PDB entry 3I7R | X-ray diffraction, 2.10 A resolution | chains A and B

[Chain A (and B)]
Name: Dihydrodipicolinate synthase
Source organism: Escherichia coli K-12
Notes: EC 4.2.1.52; fragment: dihydrodipicolinate synthase; chain B of this document is another copy of the same molecule, construct and numbering; everything in this record applies to it too
UniProtKB: P0A6L2 (DAPA_ECOLI); residue numbers follow UniProt; this construct covers 1-292
Amino-acid sequence (292 residues; each row starts with the number of its first residue):
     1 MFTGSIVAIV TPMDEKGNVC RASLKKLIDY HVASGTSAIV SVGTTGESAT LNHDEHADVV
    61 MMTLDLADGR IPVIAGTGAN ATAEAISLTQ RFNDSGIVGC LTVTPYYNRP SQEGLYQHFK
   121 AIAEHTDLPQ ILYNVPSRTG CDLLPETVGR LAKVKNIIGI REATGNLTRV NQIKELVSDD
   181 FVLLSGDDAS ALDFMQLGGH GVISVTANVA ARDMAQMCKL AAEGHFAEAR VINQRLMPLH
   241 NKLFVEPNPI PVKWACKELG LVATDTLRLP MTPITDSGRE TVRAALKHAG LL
Differences from the reference sequence: engineered mutation Arg161 (Lys in P0A6L2)
UniProt features mapped onto this chain:
  - active site: Tyr133 (Proton donor/acceptor)
  - binding site (pyruvate): Thr45, Ile203
  - site: Thr44 (Part of a proton relay during catalysis), Ala49 (L-lysine inhibitor binding), Asn80 (L-lysine inhibitor binding), Glu84 (L-lysine inhibitor binding), Tyr106 (L-lysine inhibitor binding), Tyr107 (Part of a proton relay during catalysis)
  - mutagenesis: Thr44 (T44S: 8% of wild-type activity. 4-fold decrease in affinity for pyruvate, but nearly no change in that for (S)-ASA; T44V: Reduced kcat by 99.9%), Tyr107 (Y107F: Reduced kcat by 90%; Y107W: Reduced activity by 95%. Reduced affinity for both substrates. Exists as a mixture of monomer, dimer and tetramer in solution ...), Tyr133 (Y133F: Reduced kcat by 99.7%. Reduced affinity for both substrates), Arg138 (R138A/H: Strongly increased KM for L-aspartate 4-semialdehyde. No effect on KM for pyruvate. Reduced activity by 99.7%), Leu197 (L197Y/D: 1.4 to 2.5% of wild-type activity. Decrease in affinity for pyruvate, but nearly no change in that for (S)-ASA. Exists as a dimer in solution)

[Chain A / chain B interface]
Residue-residue contacts - 60 pairs, chain A then chain B:
  Thr44(A) with Tyr107(B), hydrogen bond
  Ala49(A) with Asn80(B); Ala81(B); Asn108(B)
  Thr50(A) with Ala81(B)
  Asn80(A) with Ala49(B); Pro270(B)
  Ala81(A) with Ala49(B); Thr50(B)
  Thr82(A) with Leu269(B); Pro270(B)
  Val103(A) with Tyr107(B)
  Pro105(A) with Pro270(B), hydrophobic
  Tyr106(A) with Tyr106(B), hydrophobic; Tyr107(B), hydrophobic
  Tyr107(A) with Thr44(B), hydrogen bond; Val103(B); Tyr106(B), hydrophobic; Tyr133(B); Arg138(B), hydrogen bond (backbone-side chain); Thr139(B)
  Asn108(A) with Ala49(B); Arg138(B); Pro270(B); Met271(B)
  Arg109(A) with Ser137(B); Arg138(B); Pro247(B)
  Pro110(A) with Pro247(B); Pro270(B); Met271(B), hydrophobic
  Ser111(A) with Pro247(B); Thr272(B)
  Gly114(A) with Pro270(B); Thr272(B)
  Gln117(A) with Leu269(B)
  Tyr133(A) with Tyr107(B)
  Ser137(A) with Arg109(B); Gly140(B)
  Arg138(A) with Tyr107(B), hydrogen bond (side chain-backbone); Asn108(B); Arg109(B); Thr139(B)
  Thr139(A) with Tyr107(B); Arg138(B)
  Gly140(A) with Ser137(B)
  Pro247(A) with Arg109(B); Pro110(B); Ser111(B)
  Leu269(A) with Thr82(B), hydrogen bond (backbone-backbone)
  Pro270(A) with Asn80(B); Thr82(B); Pro105(B), hydrophobic; Asn108(B); Pro110(B); Gly114(B)
  Met271(A) with Asn108(B); Pro110(B), hydrophobic
  Thr272(A) with Ser111(B); Gly114(B)
Interface residues without a listed pair, chain A (31 interface residues in all): Glu84, Glu113, His118, Val135, Asn248
Interface residues without a listed pair, chain B (32 interface residues in all): Leu51, Asn52, Glu113, Gln117, His118, Val135, Asn248

[In short]
Chain A and chain B form an interface of 31 and 32 residues respectively; the contacts include 5 hydrogen
bonds. Polar contacts include Thr44(A)-Tyr107(B), Tyr107(A)-Arg138(B) and Leu269(A)-Thr82(B). From UniProt:
active-site residue Tyr133(A), pyruvate-binding residues Thr45(A) and Ile203(A) and 5 mutagenesis sites on
chain A.
Chain A and chain B are both Dihydrodipicolinate synthase (Escherichia coli K-12); the structure,
Dihydrodipicolinate synthase - K161R, was determined by X-ray diffraction together with 3I7Q and 3I7S from the
same study.
